2IHS - chains A and C; structure by X-ray diffraction, 2.20 A resolution.

Chain A:
Molecule: CG2944-PF, isoform F
Organism: Drosophila melanogaster
Notes: fragment: B30.2/SPRY domain
Reference sequence: Q7KRQ1 (Q7KRQ1_DROME); numbering as in UniProt (aligned over 29-234)
Amino-acid sequence (214 residues; each row starts with the number of its first residue):
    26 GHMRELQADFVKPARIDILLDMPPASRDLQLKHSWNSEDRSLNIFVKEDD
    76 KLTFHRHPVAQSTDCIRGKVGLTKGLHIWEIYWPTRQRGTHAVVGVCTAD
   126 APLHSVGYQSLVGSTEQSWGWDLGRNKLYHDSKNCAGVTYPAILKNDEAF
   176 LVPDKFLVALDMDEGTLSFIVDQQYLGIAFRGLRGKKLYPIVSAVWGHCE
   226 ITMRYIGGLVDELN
Not modelled in the structure: 26-30, 172-174, 237-239
Sequence notes: cloning artifact (26-28, 235-239)

Chain C:
Molecule: 20-mer from ATP-dependent RNA helicase vasa
Organism: Drosophila melanogaster
Notes: EC 3.6.1.-
Reference sequence: P09052 (VASA_DROME); residue numbers follow UniProt; this construct covers 184-203
Amino-acid sequence (20 residues; numbered 184 to 203; the number before each row is that of its first residue):
   184 DINNNNNIVEDVERKREFYI
Not modelled in the structure: 199-203
Curated features (UniProtKB/Swiss-Prot):
  - region: D184 to I203 (Required for posterior localization in oocyte)
  - motif: D184 to N188 (B30.2/SPRY domain-binding motif)
  - mutagenesis: D184 to N188 (Enhances protein stability. Does not affect protein distribution in the oocyte), D184 (D184A: Decreases interaction with gus), I185 (I185A: Decreases interaction with gus), N186 to N189 (Strongly decreases interaction with gus), N186 to N188 (Abolishes interaction with gus), N187 (N187A: Strongly decreases interaction with gus), N188 (N188A: Strongly decreases interaction with gus), N189 (N189A: Does not affect interaction with gus)

Chain A / chain C interface:
Contacting residue pairs - 35 pairs, chain A then chain C:
  S66(A) with E196(C)
  L67(A) with V195(C), hydrophobic; E196(C), hydrogen bond (backbone-side chain)
  N68(A) with D194(C), hydrogen bond; V195(C); E196(C)
  R81(A) with N188(C), hydrogen bond
  P83(A) with N187(C); N188(C); N189(C), hydrogen bond (backbone-backbone); V192(C), hydrophobic
  V84(A) with N188(C), hydrogen bond (backbone-side chain); V192(C), hydrophobic; E193(C); D194(C)
  A85(A) with N188(C); N190(C)
  S87(A) with D194(C)
  G114(A) with N186(C)
  T115(A) with I185(C); N186(C), hydrogen bond (backbone-side chain)
  H129(A) with D194(C), salt bridge; E196(C)
  Y133(A) with D184(C), hydrogen bond; N186(C); N188(C), hydrogen bond
  V220(A) with N186(C); N188(C), hydrogen bond (backbone-side chain)
  W221(A) with I185(C); N186(C); N187(C); N188(C)
  G222(A) with N186(C), hydrogen bond (backbone-backbone); N187(C), hydrogen bond (backbone-side chain); N188(C), hydrogen bond (backbone-side chain)
Also at the interface, not in a pair above, chain A (18 interface residues in all): H82, D89, H223

Summary:
Chain A and chain C form an interface of 18 and 12 residues respectively; the contacts include 12 hydrogen
bonds and 1 salt bridge. Polar contacts include H129(A)-D194(C), L67(A)-E196(C) and N68(A)-D194(C). UniProt
lists 6 mutagenesis sites on chain C.
Here chain A is CG2944-PF, isoform F and chain C is a 20-mer from ATP-dependent RNA helicase vasa, both from
Drosophila melanogaster. Entry 2IHS (Crystal structure of the B30.2/SPRY domain of GUSTAVUS in complex with a
20-residue VASA peptide) was determined by X-ray diffraction.
